PDB entry 2GU5 | X-ray diffraction, 1.60 A resolution | chain A

Chain A:
Protein: Methionine aminopeptidase
Source organism: Escherichia coli
Notes: EC 3.4.11.18
UniProt: P0AE18 (AMPM_ECOLI); residue numbers follow UniProt; this construct covers 2-264
Sequence (263 residues; row label = number of the first residue in the row):
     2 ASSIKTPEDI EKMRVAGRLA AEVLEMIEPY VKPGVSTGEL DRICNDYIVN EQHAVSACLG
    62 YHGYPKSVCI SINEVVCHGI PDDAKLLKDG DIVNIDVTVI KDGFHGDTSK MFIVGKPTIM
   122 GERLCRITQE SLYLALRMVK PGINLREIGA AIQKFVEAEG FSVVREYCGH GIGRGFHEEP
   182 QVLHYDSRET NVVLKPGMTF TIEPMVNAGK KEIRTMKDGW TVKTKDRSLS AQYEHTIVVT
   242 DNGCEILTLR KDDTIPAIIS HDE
Not modelled in the structure: 2-3
Differences from the reference sequence: engineered mutation Ser3 (Ile in P0AE18)
UniProt features mapped onto this chain:
  - binding site (substrate): His79, Thr99, His178
  - binding site (a divalent metal cation): Asp97, Asp108, His171, Glu204, Glu235
Metal / ion sites: Na+: Asn74, Val76, Ser231; Mn2+ site 1: Asp97, Asp108, Glu235 (together with (1-amino-pentyl)-phosphonic acid); Mn2+ site 2: Asp108, His171, Glu204, Glu235 (together with (1-amino-pentyl)-phosphonic acid)
Small-molecule neighbours: (1-amino-pentyl)-phosphonic acid (NLP): Cys59, Tyr62, Tyr65, Cys70, His79, Asp97, Thr99, Asp108, His171, Phe177, His178, Glu204, Trp221, Glu235
What the authors report for this chain:
  - catalytic residues: His79, Asp97, Asp108, His178, Glu204 (proposed by the authors, not directly observed)
  - mutagenesis - H79A, D97A: decreased catalytic activity (citing earlier work)

Summary:
Bound to chain A: (1-amino-pentyl)-phosphonic acid. The Na+ site is built by Asn74, Val76 and Ser231. Asp97,
Asp108 and Glu235 coordinate Mn2+ site 1. From UniProt: 3 substrate-binding residues and 5 divalent metal
cation-binding residues. The paper reports catalytic residues His79, Asp97 and Asp108 among others; H79A and
D97A reduce catalytic activity.
Chain A is Methionine aminopeptidase (Escherichia coli); the structure, E. coli methionine aminopeptidase in
complex with NleP, 1: 1, di-metalated, was determined by X-ray diffraction (same publication as 2GTX, 2GU4,
2GU6 and 2GU7).
